Entry 2F16 (X-ray diffraction, 2.80 A resolution); this record covers chains H and Z of the 28 polymer chains in the assembly.

== Chain H ==
Name: Proteasome component PUP1
From: Saccharomyces cerevisiae
Notes: EC 3.4.25.1
UniProtKB: P25043 (PSB7_YEAST); the construct lacks a stretch of the UniProt sequence and is renumbered around it, so the offset changes along the chain: 1-91 = UniProt 30-120; 93-105 = UniProt 121-133; 106-187 = UniProt 135-216; 189-223 = UniProt 217-251
Chain sequence (222 residues; numbered 1 to 223 plus 1 insertion-coded residue; 2 numbers in that range are skipped by the numbering (no residue carries them; nothing is unmodelled there); the number before each row is that of its first residue):
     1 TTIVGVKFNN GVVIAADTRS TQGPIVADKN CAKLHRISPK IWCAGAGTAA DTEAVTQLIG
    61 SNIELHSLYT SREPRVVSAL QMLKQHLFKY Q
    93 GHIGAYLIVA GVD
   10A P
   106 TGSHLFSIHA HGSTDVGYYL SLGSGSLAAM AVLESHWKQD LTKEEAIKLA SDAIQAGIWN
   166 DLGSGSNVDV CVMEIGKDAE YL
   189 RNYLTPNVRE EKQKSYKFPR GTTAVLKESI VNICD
Covalently attached groups: bortezomib (BO2) linked to Thr1
Residues lining bound ligands: bortezomib (BO2; N-[(1R)-1-(dihydroxyboryl)-3-methylbutyl]-N-(pyrazin-2-ylcarbonyl)-L-phenylalaninamide): Arg19, Ser20, Thr21, Gln22, Ala27, Lys33, Gly45, Ala46, Gly47, Thr48, Ala49, Thr52
UniProt features mapped onto this chain:
  - active site: Thr1 (Nucleophile)

== Chain Z ==
Name: Proteasome component C5
From: Saccharomyces cerevisiae
Notes: EC 3.4.25.1
UniProtKB: P23724 (PSB1_YEAST); the construct lacks a stretch of the UniProt sequence and is renumbered around it, so the offset changes along the chain: -9 to -1 = UniProt 20-28; 1-70 = UniProt 29-98; 71-106 = UniProt 100-135; 107-144 = UniProt 138-175; 2 more segments
Chain sequence (222 residues; each row starts with the number of its first residue; note: 2 numbers in that range are skipped by the numbering (no residue carries them; nothing is unmodelled there); a row labelled like 10A-10B holds insertion residues (10A, then the next letters in order); numbers below 1 keep their minus sign (Gln-9 is residue -9)):
    -9 QFNPYGDNG
     1 GTILGIAGED FAVLAGDTRN ITDYSINSRY EPKVFDCGDN IVMSANGFAA DGDALVKRFK
    61 NSVKWYHFDH
   70A N
    71 DKKLSINSAA RNIQHLLYGK RFFPYYVHTI IAGLDE
10A-10B DG
   107 KGAVYSFDPV GSYEREQCRA GGAAASLIMP FLDNQVNF
14A-14F KNQYEP
14H-14I GT
    1I N
14J-14K GK
14M-14Q VKKPL
   14W K
   145 YLSVEEVIKL VRDSFTSATE RHIQVGDGLE ILIVTK
   182 DGVRKEFYEL KRD
What the authors report for this chain:
  - binding site for bortezomib: Asp114

== Interface between chain H and chain Z ==
Pairs across the interface (57; chain H residue first):
  Arg19(H) with Ile167(Z); Asp194(Z), salt bridge
  Pro24(H) with Arg165(Z); His166(Z); Ile167(Z), hydrogen bond (backbone-backbone)
  Ile25(H) with Leu133(Z), hydrophobic; Arg165(Z)
  Val26(H) with Glu164(Z); Arg165(Z), hydrogen bond (backbone-backbone); Ile167(Z), hydrophobic
  Ala27(H) with Arg165(Z), hydrogen bond (backbone-side chain)
  Lys29(H) with Glu164(Z), salt bridge; Arg165(Z)
  Ile163(H) with Asp194(Z)
  Trp164(H) with Ile26(Z); Arg29(Z), hydrogen bond (backbone-side chain); Arg193(Z); Asp194(Z)
  Asn165(H) with Tyr24(Z)
  Asp166(H) with Tyr24(Z)
  Leu167(H) with Ile21(Z), hydrophobic; Asp23(Z); Tyr24(Z), hydrogen bond (backbone-backbone); Ile26(Z), hydrophobic; Ile167(Z), hydrophobic
  Gly168(H) with Tyr24(Z)
  Ser169(H) with Asp194(Z)
  Gly170(H) with Asp194(Z)
  Ser171(H) with Asp194(Z), hydrogen bond (backbone-side chain)
  Asn195(H) with Lys192(Z), hydrogen bond (backbone-side chain); Asp194(Z)
  Arg197(H) with Thr160(Z), hydrogen bond; Ser161(Z), hydrogen bond; Glu164(Z)
  Glu198(H) with Arg156(Z), salt bridge; Thr160(Z)
  Lys200(H) with Asp157(Z)
  Gln201(H) with Lys153(Z); Arg156(Z), hydrogen bond; Asp157(Z), hydrogen bond (backbone-side chain)
  Lys202(H) with Gln141(Z); Glu150(Z); Asp157(Z), hydrogen bond (backbone-side chain)
  Tyr204(H) with Phe137(Z), hydrophobic; Gln141(Z); Leu154(Z); Asp157(Z), hydrogen bond
  Phe206(H) with Gln14C(Z); Asn140(Z); Gln141(Z)
  Arg208(H) with Pro14F(Z)
  Gly209(H) with Pro14F(Z)
  Thr210(H) with Asn14B(Z); Gln14C(Z); Tyr14D(Z), hydrogen bond (backbone-backbone)
  Ala212(H) with Tyr14D(Z), hydrophobic; Gly14J(Z)
Interface residues without a listed pair, chain H (33 interface residues in all): Thr21, Gly23, Asp28, Val196, Pro207, Val213
Interface residues without a listed pair, chain Z (33 interface residues in all): Asn1I, Arg19, Ser25, Gln168, Glu190

== In short ==
The chain H/chain Z interface involves 33 residues from each chain, with 14 hydrogen bonds and 3 salt bridges.
Among the polar pairs are Arg19(H)-Asp194(Z), Lys29(H)-Glu164(Z) and Glu198(H)-Arg156(Z). Bortezomib is
covalently linked to Thr1(H). From UniProt: active-site residue Thr1(H) on chain H. The paper reports a
binding site for bortezomib at Asp114(Z).
Here chain H is Proteasome component PUP1 and chain Z is Proteasome component C5, both from Saccharomyces
cerevisiae. Entry 2F16 (Crystal structure of the yeast 20S proteasome in complex with bortezomib) was
determined by X-ray diffraction.
